6MZY - chains A8 and A9 of the 9 polymer chains in the assembly; structure by electron microscopy, 3.30 A resolution.

# Chain A8 (and A9)
Protein: Microcompartments protein
Organism: Haliangium ochraceum (strain DSM 14365 / JCM 11303 / SMP-2)
Notes: chain A9 of this document is another copy of the same molecule, construct and numbering; everything in this record applies to it too
Reference sequence: D0LID6 (D0LID6_HALO1); numbering as in UniProt (aligned over 1-212)
Chain sequence (212 residues; each row starts with the number of its first residue):
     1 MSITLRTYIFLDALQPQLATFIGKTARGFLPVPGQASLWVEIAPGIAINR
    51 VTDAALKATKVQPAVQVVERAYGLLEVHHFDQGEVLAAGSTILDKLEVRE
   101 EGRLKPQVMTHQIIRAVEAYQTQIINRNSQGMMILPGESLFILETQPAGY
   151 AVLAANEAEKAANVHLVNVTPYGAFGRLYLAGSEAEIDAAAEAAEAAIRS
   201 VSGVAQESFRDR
Disordered / not traced: 1-4, 206-212 (chain A9: 1-3, 206-212)

# How chain A8 and chain A9 interact
Pairs across the interface - 25 pairs, chain A8 then chain A9:
  Pro16(A8) - Leu135(A9)
  Pro16(A8) - Pro136(A9)
  Gln17(A8) - Met133(A9)
  Gln17(A8) - Leu135(A9)
  Ala19(A8) - Gln123(A9)  hydrogen bond (backbone-side chain)
  Thr20(A8) - Gln123(A9)
  Thr20(A8) - Asn126(A9)
  Thr20(A8) - Met133(A9)
  Phe21(A8) - Met133(A9)
  Gly23(A8) - Gln123(A9)
  Gly23(A8) - Arg127(A9)  hydrogen bond (backbone-side chain)
  Ala26(A8) - Arg127(A9)  hydrogen bond (backbone-side chain)
  Pro31(A8) - Gln123(A9)  hydrogen bond (backbone-side chain)
  Val32(A8) - Tyr120(A9)  hydrophobic
  Pro33(A8) - Pro136(A9)  hydrophobic
  Ala119(A8) - Val32(A9)  hydrophobic
  Gln123(A8) - Leu30(A9)
  Asn126(A8) - Lys24(A9)
  Ser129(A8) - Lys24(A9)
  Gly131(A8) - Lys24(A9)
  Gly131(A8) - Gly131(A9)
  Gly131(A8) - Met133(A9)
  Met132(A8) - Met133(A9)
  Met133(A8) - Thr20(A9)
  Met133(A8) - Met132(A9)  hydrophobic
Other interface residues (no listed pair), chain A8 (24 interface residues in all): Ile22, Lys24, Thr25, Ile134, Leu135, Pro136, Leu166
Other interface residues (no listed pair), chain A9 (17 interface residues in all): Gly23, Pro33, Ala119, Ile134

# Summary
24 residues of chain A8 and 17 residues of chain A9 are in contact, with 4 hydrogen bonds. Polar pairs include
Ala19(A8)-Gln123(A9), Gly23(A8)-Arg127(A9) and Ala26(A8)-Arg127(A9).
Chain A8 and chain A9 are both Microcompartments protein (Haliangium ochraceum (strain DSM 14365 / JCM 11303 /
SMP-2)); the structure, Cryo-EM structure of the HO BMC shell: Icosahedral reconstruction of the compacted
subpopulation, was determined by electron microscopy, deposited together with 6MZU, 6MZV, 6MZX, 6N06, 6N07,
6N09, 6N0F and 6N0G.
